PDB entry 6E5U | X-ray diffraction, 3.80 A resolution | chains B and D of the 8 polymer chains in the assembly

== Chain B (and D) ==
Molecule: NTF2-related export protein 1
Organism: Homo sapiens
Notes: chain D of this document is another copy of the same molecule, construct and numbering; everything in this record applies to it too
Reference sequence: Q9UKK6 (NXT1_HUMAN); residues 1-140 here = UniProt positions 1-140
Sequence (140 residues; each row starts with the number of its first residue):
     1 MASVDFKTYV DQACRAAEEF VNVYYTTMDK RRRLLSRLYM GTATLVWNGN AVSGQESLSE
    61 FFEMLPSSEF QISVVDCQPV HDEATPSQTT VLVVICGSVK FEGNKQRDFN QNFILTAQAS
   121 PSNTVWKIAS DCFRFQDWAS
Unresolved in the structure: 1-2

== How chain B and chain D interact ==
Residue-residue contacts - 9 pairs, chain B then chain D:
  Arg32(B) with Arg33(D)
  Arg33(B) with Arg32(D); Glu63(D); Leu65(D), hydrogen bond (side chain-backbone); Ser67(D), hydrogen bond
  Glu63(B) with Arg33(D); Ser59(D), hydrogen bond
  Leu65(B) with Arg33(D), hydrogen bond (backbone-side chain)
  Ser67(B) with Arg33(D), hydrogen bond
Interface residues without a listed pair, chain B (7 interface residues in all): Phe62, Pro66
Interface residues without a listed pair, chain D (8 interface residues in all): Phe62, Pro66

== Overview ==
7 residues of chain B and 8 residues of chain D are in contact, with 5 hydrogen bonds. Polar pairs include
Arg33(B)-Leu65(D), Arg33(B)-Ser67(D) and Glu63(B)-Ser59(D).
Chain B and chain D are both NTF2-related export protein 1 (Homo sapiens); the structure, Crystal structure of
the mRNA export receptor NXF1/NXT1 in complex with influenza virus NS1 protein, was determined by X-ray
diffraction.
